8UB4 - chains D and E of the 10 polymer chains in the assembly; structure by electron microscopy, 2.90 A resolution.

== Chain D (and E) ==
Protein: Cell division control protein 48
Organism: Saccharomyces cerevisiae
Notes: EC 3.6.4.6; chain E of this document is another copy of the same molecule, construct and numbering; everything in this record applies to it too
UniProtKB: P25694 (CDC48_YEAST); numbering as in UniProt (aligned over 1-835)
Sequence (835 residues; each row starts with the number of its first residue):
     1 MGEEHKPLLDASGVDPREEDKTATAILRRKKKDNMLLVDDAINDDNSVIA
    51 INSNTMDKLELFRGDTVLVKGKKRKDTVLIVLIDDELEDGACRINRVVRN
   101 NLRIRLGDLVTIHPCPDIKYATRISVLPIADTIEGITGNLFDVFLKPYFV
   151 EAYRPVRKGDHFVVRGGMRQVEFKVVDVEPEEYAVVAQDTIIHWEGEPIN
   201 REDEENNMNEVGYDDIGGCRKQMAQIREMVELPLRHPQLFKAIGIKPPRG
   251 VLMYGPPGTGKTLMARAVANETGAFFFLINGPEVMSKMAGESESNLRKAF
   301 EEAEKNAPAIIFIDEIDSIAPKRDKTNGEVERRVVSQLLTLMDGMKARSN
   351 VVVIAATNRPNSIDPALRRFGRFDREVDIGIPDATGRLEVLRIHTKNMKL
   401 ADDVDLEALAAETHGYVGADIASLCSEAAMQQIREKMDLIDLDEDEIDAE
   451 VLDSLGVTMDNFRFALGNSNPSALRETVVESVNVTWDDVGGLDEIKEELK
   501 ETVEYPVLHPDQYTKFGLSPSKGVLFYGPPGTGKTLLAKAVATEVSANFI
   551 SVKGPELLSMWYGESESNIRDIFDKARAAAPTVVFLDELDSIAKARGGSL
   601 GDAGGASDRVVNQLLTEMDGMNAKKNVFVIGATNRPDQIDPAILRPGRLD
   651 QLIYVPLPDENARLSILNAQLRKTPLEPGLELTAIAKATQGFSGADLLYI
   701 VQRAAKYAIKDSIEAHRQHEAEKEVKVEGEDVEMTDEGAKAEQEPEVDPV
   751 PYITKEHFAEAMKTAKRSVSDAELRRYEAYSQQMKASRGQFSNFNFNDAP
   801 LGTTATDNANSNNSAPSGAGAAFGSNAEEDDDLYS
Disordered / not traced: 1-210, 441-447, 723-747, 797-835 (chain E: 1-210, 469-480, 676-681, 712-751, 765-768, 786-835)
Curated features (UniProtKB/Swiss-Prot):
  - binding site (ATP): P257 to L263, N358, H394, G531 to L536
  - modified residue: S472 (Phosphoserine), S519 (Phosphoserine), T735 (Phosphothreonine), S770 (Phosphoserine)
  - cross-link (Glycyl lysine isopeptide (Lys-Gly)): K305 (interchain with G-Cter in ubiquitin), K322 (interchain with G-Cter in ubiquitin), K346 (interchain with G-Cter in ubiquitin), K522 (interchain with G-Cter in ubiquitin), K539 (interchain with G-Cter in ubiquitin), K594 (interchain with G-Cter in ubiquitin), K673 (interchain with G-Cter in ubiquitin)
  - mutagenesis: K261 (K261A: Moderate reduction in growth rate; K261T: Probable loss of ATP binding. Complete loss of catalytic activity), E315 (E315A: Moderate reduction in growth rate; E315D: Severe loss of catalytic activity without affecting cooperativity between the 2 ATP-binding regions. Slight reduction in growth rate ...), N358 (N358A: Slight reduction in growth rate. Restores cell growth; when associated with Q-315), R369 (R369A: No effect on growth rate. Restores cell growth; when associated with Q-315), P471 (P471A/S: Restores cell growth; when associated with Q-315), R475 (R475H: Restores cell growth; when associated with Q-315), K534 (K534A/T: Severe loss of catalytic activity. Lethal), E588 (E588D: Moderate reduction in growth rate; E588Q: Lethal), R645 (R645A: Lethal)
Metal / ion sites: Mg2+ site 1: T262 (together with 08T); Mg2+ site 2: T535 (together with 08T)
Small-molecule neighbours:
  - 08T ([[[(2R,3S,4R,5R)-5-(6-aminopurin-9-yl)-3,4-bis(oxidanyl)oxolan-2-yl]methoxy-oxidanyl-phosphoryl]oxy-oxidanyl-phosphoryl]oxy-tris(fluoranyl)beryllium), molecule 1: D215, I216, G217, P256, P257, G258, T259, G260, K261, T262, L263, N358, V390, H394, G418, A419
  - 08T, molecule 2: D343, R369, R372
  - 08T, molecule 3: D488, V489, G490, L492, P529, P530, G531, T532, G533, K534, T535, L536, E588, N634, I666, Q670, G694, A695, L698
  - 08T, molecule 4: D619, R645, R648
Reported in the primary citation:
  - binding site for Substrate: K287 to A289, M560 to Y562
  - catalytic residues: E315, R369, R372, E588, R645, R648 (citing earlier work)
  - binding site for 08T: R369, R372, R645, R648

== Interface between chain D and chain E ==
Contacting residue pairs (96):
  P257(D) - A366(E)  hydrophobic
  G258(D) - R369(E)
  R266(D) - M345(E)
  F276(D) - M345(E)  hydrophobic
  L278(D) - M345(E)  hydrophobic
  N280(D) - T340(E)
  P282(D) - E293(E)
  P282(D) - R333(E)
  P282(D) - S336(E)
  P282(D) - Q337(E)
  M285(D) - E293(E)
  M285(D) - R333(E)
  S286(D) - A289(E)
  K287(D) - M288(E)
  K287(D) - A289(E)
  E315(D) - R323(E)  salt bridge
  D317(D) - R323(E)  salt bridge
  S318(D) - R333(E)
  S318(D) - S336(E)
  N358(D) - R323(E)
  R359(D) - R323(E)
  M398(D) - I243(E)
  K399(D) - A242(E)  hydrogen bond (side chain-backbone)
  A419(D) - R369(E)
  A419(D) - F370(E)
  S423(D) - F370(E)
  S426(D) - I245(E)
  S426(D) - K246(E)
  A429(D) - I243(E)  hydrophobic
  A429(D) - I245(E)  hydrophobic
  M430(D) - F240(E)  hydrophobic
  I433(D) - L239(E)  hydrophobic
  I433(D) - I243(E)  hydrophobic
  L455(D) - I243(E)  hydrophobic
  R475(D) - R368(E)  hydrogen bond (side chain-backbone)
  R475(D) - D374(E)
  R475(D) - E376(E)  salt bridge
  V479(D) - M621(E)  hydrophobic
  V482(D) - M621(E)  hydrophobic
  P530(D) - P641(E)
  P530(D) - R645(E)
  G531(D) - R645(E)
  T535(D) - G620(E)
  K539(D) - G620(E)  hydrogen bond (side chain-backbone)
  K539(D) - M621(E)
  S551(D) - M621(E)
  K553(D) - Q613(E)
  K553(D) - T616(E)
  K553(D) - E617(E)  salt bridge
  K553(D) - N622(E)
  P555(D) - E566(E)
  P555(D) - R570(E)
  P555(D) - R609(E)
  P555(D) - Q613(E)
  E556(D) - R570(E)
  E556(D) - Q613(E)
  L558(D) - Y562(E)
  L558(D) - R609(E)
  S559(D) - Y562(E)
  M560(D) - W561(E)  hydrophobic
  M560(D) - Y562(E)  hydrogen bond (backbone-backbone)
  S565(D) - Y562(E)
  F585(D) - M621(E)  hydrophobic
  E588(D) - T616(E)
  D590(D) - R596(E)  salt bridge
  D590(D) - N612(E)  hydrogen bond
  S591(D) - N612(E)
  S599(D) - D602(E)  hydrogen bond
  G601(D) - D602(E)
  A603(D) - D602(E)
  S607(D) - Y562(E)
  N634(D) - R596(E)  hydrogen bond
  R635(D) - R596(E)
  R635(D) - G597(E)  hydrogen bond (side chain-backbone)
  K673(D) - F516(E)
  K673(D) - G517(E)
  T674(D) - F516(E)  hydrogen bond (side chain-backbone)
  T674(D) - G517(E)
  A695(D) - R645(E)
  A695(D) - P646(E)
  D696(D) - P646(E)
  Y699(D) - P646(E)  hydrophobic
  Y699(D) - D650(E)
  Y699(D) - Q651(E)  hydrogen bond
  V701(D) - L518(E)  hydrophobic
  Q702(D) - L518(E)
  Q702(D) - S519(E)  hydrogen bond (side chain-backbone)
  R703(D) - Q651(E)
  A705(D) - L518(E)  hydrophobic
  I709(D) - Y505(E)  hydrophobic
  I709(D) - Q512(E)
  I709(D) - Y513(E)  hydrophobic
  I709(D) - F516(E)  hydrophobic
  K710(D) - E501(E)
  P751(D) - F516(E)
  S768(D) - P646(E)
Also at the interface, not in a pair above, chain D (88 interface residues in all): T262, A269, E283, N397, A422, E427, R434, L452, S472, E476, A538, F549, G554, D587, D602, G604, A606, Q670, P675, K706, A708, S712, I713, V750, Y752, I753
Also at the interface, not in a pair above, chain E (69 interface residues in all): L232, G244, P247, P248, G290, R297, R332, L339, G344, N361, F373, R375, T502, H509, K515, P520, S521, G563, E564, A642

== Overview ==
The interface between chain D and chain E involves 88 residues on one side and 69 on the other; the contacts
include 11 hydrogen bonds and 5 salt bridges. Polar contacts include E315(D)-R323(E), D317(D)-R323(E) and
R475(D)-E376(E). The paper reports catalytic residues E315(D), R369(D) and R372(D) among others; a binding
site for 08T at R369(D), R372(D) and R645(D) among others.
Chain D and chain E are both Cell division control protein 48 (Saccharomyces cerevisiae); the structure,
Cdc48-Shp1 unfolding native substrate, consensus structure, was determined by electron microscopy, deposited
together with 8U7T, 8U8I, 8U9C, 8U9P, 8U9Q, 8U9Z and 3 further entries.
